PDB entry 2DV9 | X-ray diffraction, 2.48 A resolution | chains C and D of the 4 polymer chains in the assembly

Chain C (and D):
Name: Galactose-binding lectin
From: Arachis hypogaea
Notes: chain D of this document is another copy of the same molecule, construct and numbering; everything in this record applies to it too
UniProt: P02872 (LECG_ARAHY); residues 1-236 here correspond to UniProt positions 24-259 (UniProt number = residue number + 23)
Chain sequence (236 residues; numbered 1 to 236; the number before each row is that of its first residue):
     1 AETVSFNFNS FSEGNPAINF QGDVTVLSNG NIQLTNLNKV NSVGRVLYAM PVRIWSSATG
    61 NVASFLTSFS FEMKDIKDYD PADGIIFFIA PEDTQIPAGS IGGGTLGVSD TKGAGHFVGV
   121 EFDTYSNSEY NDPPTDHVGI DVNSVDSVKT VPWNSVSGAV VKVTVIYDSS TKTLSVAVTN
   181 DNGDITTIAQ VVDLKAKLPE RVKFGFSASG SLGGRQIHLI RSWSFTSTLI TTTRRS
Disordered / not traced: 233-236
UniProt features mapped onto this chain:
  - binding site (Mn(2+)): Glu-121, Asp-123, Asp-132, His-137
  - binding site (Ca(2+)): Asp-123, Tyr-125, Asn-127, Asp-132
Metal / ion sites: Mn2+: Glu-121, Asp-123, Asp-132, His-137; Ca2+: Asp-123, Tyr-125, Asn-127, Asp-132

How chain C and chain D interact:
Contacting residue pairs (24):
  Asn-9(C) with Lys-74(D)
  Leu-27(C) with Ser-28(D); Asn-29(D)
  Ser-28(C) with Leu-27(D); Gln-33(D), hydrogen bond; Ile-217(D)
  Asn-29(C) with Lys-74(D), hydrogen bond (backbone-side chain); Ile-217(D); Leu-219(D)
  Asn-31(C) with Lys-74(D)
  Gln-33(C) with Ser-28(D), hydrogen bond
  Glu-72(C) with Arg-221(D), salt bridge
  Lys-74(C) with Asn-9(D); Ser-10(D); Asn-29(D), hydrogen bond (side chain-backbone); Asn-31(D)
  Gly-158(C) with Arg-221(D), hydrogen bond (backbone-side chain)
  Ile-217(C) with Ser-28(D); Asn-29(D)
  Leu-219(C) with Asn-29(D)
  Arg-221(C) with Glu-72(D), salt bridge; Gly-158(D), hydrogen bond (side chain-backbone); Val-160(D); Arg-221(D)
Interface residues without a listed pair, chain C (14 interface residues in all): Ser-10, Val-160
Interface residues without a listed pair, chain D (16 interface residues in all): Gly-30, Leu-37

In short:
14 residues of chain C and 16 residues of chain D are in contact, with 6 hydrogen bonds and 2 salt bridges.
Polar pairs include Glu-72(C)/Arg-221(D), Ser-28(C)/Gln-33(D) and Asn-29(C)/Lys-74(D). Curated annotation
(UniProt) lists 4 Mn2+-binding residues and 4 Ca2+-binding residues on chain C.
Both chains are Galactose-binding lectin (Arachis hypogaea). Entry 2DV9 (Crystal structure of peanut lectin
GAL-BETA-1,3-GAL complex) was determined by X-ray diffraction (same publication as 2DVA, 2DVB, 2DVD, 2DVF and
2DVG).
